PDB entry 6GYK | electron microscopy, 5.10 A resolution (low resolution: residue-level contacts below are approximate; hydrogen-bond / salt-bridge calls are withheld) | chains C and K of the 20 polymer chains in the assembly

[Chain C]
Name: DNA-directed RNA polymerase II subunit RPB3
Source organism: Saccharomyces cerevisiae (strain ATCC 204508 / S288c)
UniProtKB: P16370 (RPB3_YEAST); residue numbers follow UniProt; this construct covers 1-318
Amino-acid sequence (318 residues; numbered 1 to 318; the number before each row is that of its first residue):
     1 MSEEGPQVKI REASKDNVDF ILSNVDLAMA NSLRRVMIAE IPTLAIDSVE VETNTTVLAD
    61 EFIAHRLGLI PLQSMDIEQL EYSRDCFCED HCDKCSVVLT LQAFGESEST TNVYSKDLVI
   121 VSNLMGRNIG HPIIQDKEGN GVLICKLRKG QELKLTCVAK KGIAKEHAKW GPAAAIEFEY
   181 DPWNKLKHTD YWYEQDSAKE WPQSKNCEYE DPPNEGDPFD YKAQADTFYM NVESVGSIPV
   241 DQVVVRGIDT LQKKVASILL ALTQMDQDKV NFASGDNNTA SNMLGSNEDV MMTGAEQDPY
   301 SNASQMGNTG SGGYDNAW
Disordered / not traced: 1-3, 266-318
Metal / ion sites: Zn2+: Cys86, Cys88, Cys92, Cys95
UniProt features mapped onto this chain:
  - binding site (Zn(2+)): Cys86, Cys88, Cys92, Cys95
  - modified residue: Ser2 (N-acetylserine)
  - natural variant: Ala30 (A30D: In mutant RPB3-1)
  - mutagenesis: Lys9 (K9E: Transcript termination readthrough)

[Chain K]
Name: DNA-directed RNA polymerase II subunit RPB11
Source organism: Saccharomyces cerevisiae (strain ATCC 204508 / S288c)
UniProtKB: P38902 (RPB11_YEAST); residues 1-120 here = UniProt positions 1-120
Amino-acid sequence (120 residues; each row starts with the number of its first residue):
     1 MNAPDRFELF LLGEGESKLK IDPDTKAPNA VVITFEKEDH TLGNLIRAEL LNDRKVLFAA
    61 YKVEHPFFAR FKLRIQTTEG YDPKDALKNA CNSIINKLGA LKTNFETEWN LQTLAADDAF
Disordered / not traced: 113-120
UniProt features mapped onto this chain:
  - mutagenesis: Glu108 (E108G/V: Transcript termination readthrough; E108K: Transcript termination readthrough. Lethal), Leu111 (L111P: Transcript termination readthrough), Leu114 (L114P: Transcript termination readthrough)

[How chain C and chain K interact]
Pairs across the interface - 59 pairs, chain C then chain K:
  Pro6(C) - Lys97(K)
  Pro6(C) - Leu101(K)
  Gln7(C) - Asn104(K)
  Val8(C) - Leu101(K)
  Val8(C) - Asn104(K)
  Val8(C) - Phe105(K)
  Val8(C) - Glu108(K)
  Ile10(C) - Trp109(K)
  Leu22(C) - Leu101(K)
  Asp26(C) - Asn52(K)
  Ala28(C) - Asn44(K)
  Ala28(C) - Leu45(K)
  Ala28(C) - Ala48(K)
  Met29(C) - Leu45(K)
  Met29(C) - Lys97(K)
  Ser32(C) - Thr41(K)
  Ser32(C) - Leu45(K)
  Arg35(C) - Asp39(K)
  Arg35(C) - Thr41(K)
  Arg84(C) - Phe10(K)
  Arg84(C) - Leu11(K)
  Ile163(C) - Phe10(K)
  Lys165(C) - Arg6(K)
  Lys165(C) - Phe10(K)
  Glu166(C) - Arg6(K)
  Glu166(C) - Phe7(K)
  Glu166(C) - Phe10(K)
  Val240(C) - Trp109(K)
  Asp241(C) - Phe105(K)
  Asp241(C) - Trp109(K)
  Val244(C) - Phe105(K)
  Val245(C) - Glu106(K)
  Ile248(C) - Leu98(K)
  Ile248(C) - Leu101(K)
  Asp249(C) - Lys102(K)
  Leu251(C) - Leu45(K)
  Leu251(C) - Leu98(K)
  Gln252(C) - Ile95(K)
  Gln252(C) - Leu98(K)
  Lys254(C) - Thr41(K)
  Val255(C) - Cys91(K)
  Val255(C) - Ile94(K)
  Ala256(C) - Ile95(K)
  Ile258(C) - Lys18(K)
  Ile258(C) - Leu19(K)
  Ile258(C) - Phe35(K)
  Ile258(C) - Leu42(K)
  Leu259(C) - Lys88(K)
  Leu259(C) - Asn92(K)
  Ala261(C) - Lys18(K)
  Ala261(C) - Leu19(K)
  Leu262(C) - Leu19(K)
  Leu262(C) - Ile21(K)
  Leu262(C) - Lys84(K)
  Leu262(C) - Leu87(K)
  Leu262(C) - Lys88(K)
  Thr263(C) - Lys88(K)
  Met265(C) - Leu19(K)
  Met265(C) - Lys84(K)
Interface residues without a listed pair, chain C (34 interface residues in all): Leu33, Val36, Glu40
Interface residues without a listed pair, chain K (36 interface residues in all): Leu9, Glu38, Ile46, Glu49, Gln112

[In short]
34 residues of chain C and 36 residues of chain K are in contact. The Zn2+ site is built by Cys86(C),
Cys88(C), Cys92(C) and Cys95(C). UniProt lists 4 Zn2+-binding residues and one mutagenesis site on chain C; 3
mutagenesis sites on chain K.
Here chain C is DNA-directed RNA polymerase II subunit RPB3 and chain K is DNA-directed RNA polymerase II
subunit RPB11, both from Saccharomyces cerevisiae (strain ATCC 204508 / S288c). Entry 6GYK (Structure of a
yeast closed complex (core CC1)) was determined by electron microscopy, deposited together with 6GYL and 6GYM.
